PDB entry 1ZBX | X-ray diffraction, 2.50 A resolution | chains A and B

== Chain A ==
Molecule: Origin recognition complex subunit 1
Source organism: Saccharomyces cerevisiae
Notes: fragment: N-terminal domain
UniProt: P54784 (ORC1_YEAST); numbering as in UniProt (aligned over 1-219)
Chain sequence (219 residues; each row starts with the number of its first residue):
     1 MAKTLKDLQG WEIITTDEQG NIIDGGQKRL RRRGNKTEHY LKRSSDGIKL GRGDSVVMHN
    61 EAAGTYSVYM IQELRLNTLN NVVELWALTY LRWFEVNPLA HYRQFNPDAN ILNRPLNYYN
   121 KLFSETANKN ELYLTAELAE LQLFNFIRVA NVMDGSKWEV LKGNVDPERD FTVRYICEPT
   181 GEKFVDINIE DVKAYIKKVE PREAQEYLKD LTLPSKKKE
Not modelled in the structure: 1, 22-36, 214-219
What the authors report for this chain:
  - specificity-determining residues: Asn120, Ser124

== Chain B ==
Molecule: Regulatory protein SIR1
Source organism: Saccharomyces cerevisiae
Notes: fragment: Orc1p interaction domain
UniProt: P21691 (SIR1_YEAST); residue numbers follow UniProt; this construct covers 480-614
Chain sequence (140 residues; each row starts with the number of its first residue):
   480 EKKFSTEEEY VSPRFLVADG FLIDLAEEKP INPKDPRLLT LLKDHQRAMI DQMNLVKWND
   540 FKKYQDPIPL KAKTLFKFCK QIKKKFLRGA DFKLHTLPTE ANLKYEPERM TVLCSCVPIL
   600 LDDQTVQYLY DDSLEHHHHH
Not modelled in the structure: 480-484, 578-588, 616-619
Differences from the reference sequence: cloning artifact (613-614); expression tag (615-619)

== Interface between chain A and chain B ==
Pairs across the interface - 28 pairs, chain A then chain B:
  Glu61(A) - Arg516(B)  salt bridge
  Ala62(A) - Arg516(B)
  Ala62(A) - Leu520(B)
  Ala63(A) - Arg493(B)  hydrogen bond (backbone-side chain)
  Ala63(A) - Leu520(B)
  Gly64(A) - Arg493(B)
  Gly64(A) - Glu506(B)
  Gly64(A) - Arg516(B)
  Thr65(A) - Arg493(B)
  Thr65(A) - Ala505(B)  hydrogen bond (side chain-backbone)
  Thr65(A) - Glu506(B)  hydrogen bond
  Tyr66(A) - Glu506(B)
  Arg92(A) - Ala505(B)  hydrogen bond (side chain-backbone)
  Trp93(A) - Pro492(B)
  Trp93(A) - Leu504(B)  hydrophobic
  Phe94(A) - Arg493(B)
  Phe94(A) - Ala505(B)  hydrophobic
  Asn117(A) - Glu488(B)
  Asn117(A) - Tyr489(B)
  Asn120(A) - Tyr489(B)
  Asn120(A) - Ser491(B)
  Asn120(A) - Pro492(B)
  Lys121(A) - Tyr489(B)
  Ser124(A) - Tyr489(B)
  Ser124(A) - Pro492(B)
  Ser124(A) - Leu504(B)
  Glu125(A) - Tyr489(B)  hydrogen bond
  Glu125(A) - Phe557(B)
Also at the interface, not in a pair above, chain A (15 interface residues in all): Lys129
Also at the interface, not in a pair above, chain B (13 interface residues in all): Val490, Asp503
The authors on this interface:
  - residue pairs: Gly64(A)-Arg493(B), Trp93(A)-Pro492(B) (hydrophobic contact), Phe94(A)-Pro492(B) (hydrophobic contact), Asn120(A)-Pro492(B) (hydrophobic contact), Arg493(B)-Phe94(A), Arg493(B)-Ala63(A) (hydrogen bond), Ala505(B)-Phe94(A) (hydrophobic contact), Ala505(B)-Thr65(A) (hydrophobic contact)
  - interface residues, chain A: Glu61(A), Arg92(A), Asn117(A)

== Summary ==
The interface between chain A and chain B involves 15 residues on one side and 13 on the other; the contacts
include 5 hydrogen bonds and 1 salt bridge. Polar pairs include Glu61(A)-Arg516(B), Ala63(A)-Arg493(B) and
Thr65(A)-Ala505(B). The authors report contacts between Gly64(A) and Arg493(B) and Arg493(B) and Phe94(A);
hydrophobic contacts between Trp93(A) and Pro492(B), Phe94(A) and Pro492(B) and Asn120(A) and Pro492(B) among
others; a hydrogen bond between Arg493(B) and Ala63(A). The paper reports interface residues Glu61(A),
Arg92(A) and Asn117(A); specificity determinants Asn120(A) and Ser124(A).
Chain A is Origin recognition complex subunit 1 and chain B is Regulatory protein SIR1, both from
Saccharomyces cerevisiae; the structure, Crystal structure of a Orc1p-Sir1p complex, was determined by X-ray
diffraction.
